5IY4 - chains A and C of the 6 polymer chains in the assembly; structure by X-ray diffraction, 2.94 A resolution.

[Chain A (and C)]
Molecule: Proliferating cell nuclear antigen
Organism: Homo sapiens
Notes: chain C of this document is another copy of the same molecule, construct and numbering; everything in this record applies to it too
Reference sequence: P12004 (PCNA_HUMAN); numbering as in UniProt (aligned over 1-261)
Chain sequence (270 residues; numbered 1 to 270; the number before each row is that of its first residue):
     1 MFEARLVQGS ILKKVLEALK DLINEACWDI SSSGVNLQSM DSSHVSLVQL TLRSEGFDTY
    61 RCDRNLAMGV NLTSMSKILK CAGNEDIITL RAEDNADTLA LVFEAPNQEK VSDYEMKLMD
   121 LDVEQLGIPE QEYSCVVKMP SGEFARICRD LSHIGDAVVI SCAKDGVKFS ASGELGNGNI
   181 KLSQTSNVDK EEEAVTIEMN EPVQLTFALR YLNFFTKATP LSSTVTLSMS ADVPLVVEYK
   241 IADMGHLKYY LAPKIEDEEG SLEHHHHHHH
Disordered / not traced: 187-191, 256-270 (chain C: 187-190, 256-270)
Construct notes: expression tag (262-270)
Disulfides: C135-C162
Curated features (UniProtKB/Swiss-Prot):
  - DNA-binding region: R61 to K80
  - modified residue: K14 (N6-acetyllysine), K77 (N6-acetyllysine), K80 (N6-acetyllysine), Y211 (Phosphotyrosine), K248 (N6-acetyllysine)
  - cross-link (Glycyl lysine isopeptide (Lys-Gly)): K164 (interchain with G-Cter in SUMO2), K254 (interchain with G-Cter in SUMO2)

[Chain A / chain C interface]
Contacting residue pairs - 39 pairs, chain A then chain C:
  E143(A) - N107(C)  hydrogen bond
  E143(A) - E109(C)
  R146(A) - K80(C)  hydrogen bond (side chain-backbone)
  R146(A) - C81(C)
  R146(A) - A82(C)  hydrogen bond (side chain-backbone)
  R146(A) - G83(C)
  I147(A) - K110(C)
  D150(A) - C81(C)  hydrogen bond (backbone-side chain)
  D150(A) - K110(C)  salt bridge
  H153(A) - C81(C)
  I154(A) - Y114(C)  hydrophobic
  E174(A) - K117(C)
  L175(A) - S74(C)
  L175(A) - K77(C)
  L175(A) - M116(C)
  L175(A) - K117(C)  hydrogen bond (backbone-backbone)
  G176(A) - E115(C)
  N177(A) - D113(C)
  N177(A) - Y114(C)
  N177(A) - E115(C)  hydrogen bond (backbone-backbone)
  G178(A) - D113(C)
  G178(A) - Y114(C)
  N179(A) - V111(C)
  N179(A) - S112(C)
  N179(A) - D113(C)  hydrogen bond
  N179(A) - E115(C)
  I180(A) - K110(C)
  I180(A) - V111(C)
  I180(A) - S112(C)
  I180(A) - Y114(C)
  K181(A) - E109(C)
  K181(A) - K110(C)
  K181(A) - V111(C)  hydrogen bond (backbone-backbone)
  L182(A) - E109(C)
  L182(A) - K110(C)
  S183(A) - E109(C)  hydrogen bond (backbone-backbone)
  T185(A) - E109(C)  covalent bond
  E193(A) - E109(C)
  V195(A) - E109(C)  hydrogen bond (backbone-side chain)
Also at the interface, not in a pair above, chain A (21 interface residues in all): L151, A194

[Summary]
The interface between chain A and chain C involves 21 residues on one side and 16 on the other, with 1
covalent bond, 10 hydrogen bonds and 1 salt bridge. Polar contacts include D150(A)-K110(C), E143(A)-N107(C)
and R146(A)-K80(C).
Both chains are Proliferating cell nuclear antigen (Homo sapiens). Entry 5IY4 (Crystal structure of human PCNA
in complex with the PIP box of DVC1) was determined by X-ray diffraction.
